4NN7 - chains B and C of the 3 polymer chains in the assembly; structure by X-ray diffraction, 3.77 A resolution.

== Chain B ==
Protein: Interleukin-7 receptor subunit alpha
Source organism: Mus musculus
Notes: fragment: extracellular domain
UniProtKB: P16872 (IL7RA_MOUSE); numbering as in UniProt (aligned over 21-239)
Amino-acid sequence (223 residues; each row starts with the number of its first residue):
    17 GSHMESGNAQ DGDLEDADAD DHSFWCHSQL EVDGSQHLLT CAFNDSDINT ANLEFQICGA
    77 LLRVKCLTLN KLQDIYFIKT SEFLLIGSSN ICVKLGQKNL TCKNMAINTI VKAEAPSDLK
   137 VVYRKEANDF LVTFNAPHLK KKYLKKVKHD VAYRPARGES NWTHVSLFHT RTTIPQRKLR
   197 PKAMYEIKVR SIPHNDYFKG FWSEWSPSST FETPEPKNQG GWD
Unresolved in the structure: 17-37, 233-239
Differences from the reference sequence: expression tag (17-20)
Swiss-Prot annotation at these positions:
  - motif: Trp-218 to Ser-222 (WSXWS motif)
  - glycosylation (N-linked (GlcNAc...) asparagine): Asn-60, Asn-115, Asn-177
Cystine bridges: Cys-42/Cys-57, Cys-74/Cys-82, Cys-108/Cys-118

== Chain C ==
Protein: Cytokine receptor-like factor 2
Source organism: Mus musculus
Notes: fragment: extracellular domain
UniProtKB: Q8CII9 (CRLF2_MOUSE); numbering as in UniProt (aligned over 20-222)
Amino-acid sequence (212 residues; row label = number of the first residue in the row):
    20 AAAVTSRGDV TVVCHDLETV EVTWGSGPDH HGAQLSLEFR YGTGALQPCP RYFLSGAGVT
    80 SGCILPAARA GLLELALRDG GGAMVFKARQ RASAWLKPRP PWNVTLLWTP DGDVTVSWPA
   140 HSYLGLDYEV QHRESNDDED AWQTTSGPCC DLTVGGLDPV RCYDFRVRAS PRAAHYGLEA
   200 QPSEWTAVTR LSGAASAASC TASGTKHHHH HH
Unresolved in the structure: 20-27, 44-52, 207-231
Differences from the reference sequence: engineered mutation Gln-53 (Asn in Q8CII9); conflict Val-179 (Ala in Q8CII9); expression tag (223-231)
Swiss-Prot annotation at these positions:
  - motif: Pro-201 to Thr-205 (WSXWS motif)
  - glycosylation: Asn-122 (N-linked (GlcNAc...) asparagine)
Cystine bridges: Cys-68/Cys-82, Cys-168/Cys-169

== How chain B and chain C interact ==
Pairs across the interface - 12 pairs, chain B then chain C:
  Asp-145(B) / Arg-180(C)  salt bridge
  Val-181(B) / Gly-175(C)
  Ser-182(B) / Gly-174(C)
  Leu-183(B) / Gly-174(C)
  Leu-183(B) / Gly-175(C)
  Phe-184(B) / Thr-164(C)
  His-185(B) / His-151(C)
  His-185(B) / Gln-162(C)
  His-185(B) / Gly-174(C)
  Arg-187(B) / Gln-162(C)
  Thr-188(B) / Gly-175(C)  hydrogen bond (side chain-backbone)
  Pro-191(B) / Asp-177(C)
Also at the interface, not in a pair above, chain B (12 interface residues in all): Ala-143, Thr-186, Thr-189
Also at the interface, not in a pair above, chain C (10 interface residues in all): Thr-163, Thr-172, Val-173

== In short ==
12 residues of chain B face 10 of chain C across their interface, with 1 hydrogen bond and 1 salt bridge.
Polar pairs include Asp-145(B)/Arg-180(C) and Thr-188(B)/Gly-175(C).
Here chain B is Interleukin-7 receptor subunit alpha and chain C is Cytokine receptor-like factor 2, both from
Mus musculus. Entry 4NN7 (Cytokine receptor complex - Crystal form 2) was determined by X-ray diffraction
(same publication as 4NN5 and 4NN6).
